PDB entry 6G26 | X-ray diffraction, 2.49 A resolution | chains B and D of the 8 polymer chains in the assembly

Chain B (and D):
Protein: HicB
Source organism: Burkholderia pseudomallei K96243
Notes: chain D of this document is another copy of the same molecule, construct and numbering; everything in this record applies to it too
UniProtKB: Q63NA5 (Q63NA5_BURPS); residues 2-138 here correspond to UniProt positions 1-137 (UniProt number = residue number - 1)
Sequence (142 residues; row label = number of the first residue in the row):
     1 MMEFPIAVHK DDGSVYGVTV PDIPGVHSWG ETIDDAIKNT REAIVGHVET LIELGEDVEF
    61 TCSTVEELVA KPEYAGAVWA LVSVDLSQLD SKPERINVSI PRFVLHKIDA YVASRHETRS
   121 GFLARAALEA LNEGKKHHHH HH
Unresolved in the structure: 137-142
Sequence notes: initiating methionine (1); conflict K136 (Val135 in Q63NA5), H137 (Arg136 in Q63NA5); expression tag (139-142)
What the authors report for this chain:
  - self-association interface (contacts with another copy of this molecule); pairs are residue here / residue on that copy: F103-F60 (hydrophobic contact), K107-E59 (salt bridge)
  - mutagenesis - R95A, R95E, N97A, S99A: abolished binding to S1-2 DNA
  - mutagenesis - R95A, R95E, N97A, N97Q, S99A, S99T: unchanged binding to HicA

Interface between chain B and chain D:
Pairs across the interface (20):
  D12(B) - T32(D)
  Y16(B) - Y16(D)  hydrogen bond
  I33(B) - V78(D)  hydrophobic
  D34(B) - G76(D)
  T64(B) - E66(D)
  V65(B) - V65(D)  hydrophobic
  V65(B) - E66(D)  hydrogen bond (backbone-side chain)
  E66(B) - T64(D)
  E66(B) - V65(D)  hydrogen bond (side chain-backbone)
  E66(B) - E66(D)
  E66(B) - L81(D)
  V69(B) - L81(D)  hydrophobic
  G76(B) - I33(D)
  G76(B) - D34(D)
  V78(B) - I33(D)  hydrophobic
  V78(B) - V78(D)  hydrophobic
  V78(B) - W79(D)
  W79(B) - V78(D)
  W79(B) - W79(D)  hydrogen bond (backbone-backbone)
  L81(B) - V69(D)  hydrophobic
Interface residues without a listed pair, chain B (17 interface residues in all): E3, K10, T32, A77, A80
Interface residues without a listed pair, chain D (16 interface residues in all): E3, K10, D12, A77

Summary:
17 residues of chain B face 16 of chain D across their interface; the contacts include 4 hydrogen bonds. Among
the polar pairs are Y16(B)-Y16(D), V65(B)-E66(D) and W79(B)-W79(D). From the paper: R95A, R95E and N97A of
chain B, among others, abolish binding to S1-2 DNA; a self-association interface involving F103(B) and
K107(B); 6 substitutions were tested in all.
Both chains are HicB (Burkholderia pseudomallei K96243). Entry 6G26 (The crystal structure of the Burkholderia
pseudomallei HicAB complex) was determined by X-ray diffraction together with 6G1C and 6G1N from the same
study.
